Entry 3A2X (X-ray diffraction, 1.90 A resolution); this record covers chains A and C of the 10 polymer chains in the assembly.

== Chain A (and C) ==
Protein: Probable peroxiredoxin
Source organism: Aeropyrum pernix
Notes: EC 1.11.1.15; chain C of this document is another copy of the same molecule, construct and numbering; everything in this record applies to it too
Reference sequence: Q9Y9L0 (TDXH_AERPE); residues 2-250 here = UniProt positions 2-250
Amino-acid sequence (249 residues; row label = number of the first residue in the row):
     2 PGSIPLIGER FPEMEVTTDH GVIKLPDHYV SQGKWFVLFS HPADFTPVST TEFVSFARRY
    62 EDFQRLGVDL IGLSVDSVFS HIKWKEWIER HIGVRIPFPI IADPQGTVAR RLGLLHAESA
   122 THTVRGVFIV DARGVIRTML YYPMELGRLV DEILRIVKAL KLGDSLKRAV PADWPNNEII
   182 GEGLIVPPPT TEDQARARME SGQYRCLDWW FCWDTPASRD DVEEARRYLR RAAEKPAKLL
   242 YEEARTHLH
Unresolved in the structure: 245-250 (chain C: 246-250)
Differences from the reference sequence: engineered mutation Ser-50 (Cys in Q9Y9L0)
Swiss-Prot annotation at these positions:
  - binding site (substrate): Arg-126
  - mutagenesis: Cys-207 (C207S: Reduces enzyme activity), Cys-213 (C213S: Abolishes enzyme activity)

== Interface between chain A and chain C ==
Contacting residue pairs (19):
  Pro-189(A) / Phe-80(C)  hydrophobic
  Pro-190(A) / Phe-80(C)
  Thr-191(A) / Val-79(C)
  Thr-192(A) / Asp-20(C)
  Thr-192(A) / His-21(C)
  Thr-192(A) / Gly-22(C)
  Thr-192(A) / Ile-83(C)
  Glu-193(A) / Asp-20(C)  hydrogen bond (backbone-backbone)
  Glu-193(A) / His-21(C)  salt bridge
  Glu-193(A) / Ile-83(C)
  Glu-193(A) / Lys-86(C)
  Glu-193(A) / Arg-96(C)  salt bridge
  Arg-197(A) / Arg-96(C)
  Asp-209(A) / Lys-84(C)  salt bridge
  Trp-210(A) / Phe-80(C)
  Trp-210(A) / Ile-83(C)  hydrophobic
  Trp-210(A) / Lys-84(C)
  Trp-210(A) / Glu-87(C)  hydrogen bond
  Trp-211(A) / Lys-84(C)
Other interface residues (no listed pair), chain C (11 interface residues in all): Thr-19

== Summary ==
The interface between chain A and chain C involves 9 residues on one side and 11 on the other; the contacts
include 2 hydrogen bonds and 3 salt bridges. Polar pairs include Glu-193(A)/His-21(C), Glu-193(A)/Arg-96(C)
and Asp-209(A)/Lys-84(C).
Both chains are Probable peroxiredoxin (Aeropyrum pernix). Entry 3A2X (Peroxiredoxin (C50S) from Aeropyrum
pernix K1 (acetate-bound form)) was determined by X-ray diffraction, deposited together with 3A2V, 3A2W and
3A5W.
